PDB entry 7UIX | electron microscopy, 3.24 A resolution | chains D and S of the 14 polymer chains in the assembly

== Chain D ==
Molecule: ATP-dependent Clp protease ATP-binding subunit ClpA
Source organism: Escherichia coli
UniProt: A0A836NDF2 (A0A836NDF2_ECOLX); numbering as in UniProt (aligned over 1-758)
Sequence (758 residues; numbered 1 to 758; the number before each row is that of its first residue):
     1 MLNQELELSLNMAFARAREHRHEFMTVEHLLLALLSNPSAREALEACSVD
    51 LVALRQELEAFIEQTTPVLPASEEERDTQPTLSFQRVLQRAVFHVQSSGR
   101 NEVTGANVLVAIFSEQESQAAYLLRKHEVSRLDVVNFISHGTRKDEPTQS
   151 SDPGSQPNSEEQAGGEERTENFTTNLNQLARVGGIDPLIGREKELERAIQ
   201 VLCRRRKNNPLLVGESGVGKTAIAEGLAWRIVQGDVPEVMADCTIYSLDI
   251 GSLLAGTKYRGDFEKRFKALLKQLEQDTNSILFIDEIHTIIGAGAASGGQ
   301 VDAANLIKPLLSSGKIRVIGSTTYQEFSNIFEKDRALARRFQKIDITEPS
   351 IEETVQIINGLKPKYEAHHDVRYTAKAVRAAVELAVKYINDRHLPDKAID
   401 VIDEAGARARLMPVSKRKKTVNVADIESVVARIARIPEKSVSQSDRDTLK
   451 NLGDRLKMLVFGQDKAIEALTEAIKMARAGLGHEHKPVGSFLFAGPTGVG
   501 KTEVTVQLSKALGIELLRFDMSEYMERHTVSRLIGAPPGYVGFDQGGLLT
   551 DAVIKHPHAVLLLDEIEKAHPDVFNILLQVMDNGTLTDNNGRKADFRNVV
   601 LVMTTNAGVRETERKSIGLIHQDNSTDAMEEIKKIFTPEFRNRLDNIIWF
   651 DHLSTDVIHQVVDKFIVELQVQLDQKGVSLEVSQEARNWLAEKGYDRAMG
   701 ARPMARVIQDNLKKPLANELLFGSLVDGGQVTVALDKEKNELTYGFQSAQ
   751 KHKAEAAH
Unresolved in the structure: 1-168, 750-758
Sequence notes: conflict Thr169 (Met in A0A836NDF2)
Ion coordination: Mg2+ site 1: Thr221 (together with ATP-gamma-S); Mg2+ site 2: Thr502 (together with ATP-gamma-S)
Residues lining bound ligands:
  - ATP-gamma-S (AGS; phosphothiophosphoric acid-adenylate ester), molecule 1: Asp186, Pro187, Leu188, Ile189, Arg191, Glu215, Ser216, Gly217, Val218, Gly219, Lys220, Thr221, Ala222, Asp285, Glu286, Ser321, Thr323, Ile357, Leu361, Tyr365, Pro395, Asp396, Ile399
  - ATP-gamma-S (AGS), molecule 2: Arg206, Ser312, Ala336, Arg339, Arg340
  - ATP-gamma-S (AGS), molecule 3: Leu459, Val460, Phe461, Gln463, Gly495, Pro496, Thr497, Gly498, Val499, Gly500, Lys501, Thr502, Glu503, Glu565, Asn606, Leu653, Val661, Lys664, Phe665, Ala701, Arg702
  - ATP-gamma-S (AGS), molecule 4: Asp582, Glu639, Arg643

== Chain S ==
Molecule: ATP-dependent Clp protease adapter protein ClpS
Source organism: Escherichia coli
UniProt: A0A1X3JJM5 (A0A1X3JJM5_ECOLX); numbering as in UniProt (aligned over 1-106)
Sequence (106 residues; numbered 1 to 106; the number before each row is that of its first residue):
     1 MGKTNDWLDFDQLAEEKVRDALKPPSMYKVILVNDDYTPMEFVIDVLQKF
    51 FSYDVERATQLMLAVHYQGKAICGVFTAEVAETKVAMVNKYARENEHPLL
   101 CTLEKA
Unresolved in the structure: 1, 27-106
From the paper describing this entry:
  - conformationally variable residues (order/disorder transition): Gly2 to Glu15

== Chain D / chain S interface ==
Residue-residue contacts - 21 pairs, chain D then chain S:
  Lys258(D) with Ala21(S); Leu22(S)
  Tyr259(D) with Leu22(S); Pro24(S)
  Arg260(D) with Leu22(S), hydrogen bond (backbone-backbone); Lys23(S)
  Gly292(D) with Arg19(S), hydrogen bond (backbone-side chain)
  Gly294(D) with Arg19(S)
  Ala295(D) with Arg19(S), hydrogen bond (backbone-side chain)
  Ala296(D) with Val18(S); Arg19(S); Ala21(S), hydrophobic
  Ser297(D) with Arg19(S)
  His528(D) with Asn5(S)
  Gly539(D) with Asp9(S); Phe10(S), hydrogen bond (backbone-backbone)
  Tyr540(D) with Trp7(S), hydrophobic; Leu8(S); Phe10(S)
  Val541(D) with Leu8(S); Phe10(S)
Interface residues without a listed pair, chain D (13 interface residues in all): Ala293
Interface features reported in the paper:
  - interface residues, chain D: Ala295(D)

== In short ==
13 residues of chain D face 11 of chain S across their interface, with 4 hydrogen bonds. Among the polar pairs
are Gly292(D)-Arg19(S), Ala295(D)-Arg19(S) and Arg260(D)-Leu22(S). Ligands of chain D: 4 copies of
ATP-gamma-S. From the paper: the interface residue Ala295(D); conformational variability at Gly2(S).
Here chain D is ATP-dependent Clp protease ATP-binding subunit ClpA and chain S is ATP-dependent Clp protease
adapter protein ClpS, both from Escherichia coli. Entry 7UIX (ClpAP complex bound to ClpS N-terminal
extension, class I) was determined by electron microscopy (same publication as 7UIV, 7UIW, 7UIZ, 7UJ0 and
7UIY).
